PDB entry 6FLA | X-ray diffraction, 2.90 A resolution | chains A and B of the 3 polymer chains in the assembly

Chain A:
Name: Heavy chain
Organism: Mus musculus
Sequence (227 residues; numbered 1 to 227; the number before each row is that of its first residue):
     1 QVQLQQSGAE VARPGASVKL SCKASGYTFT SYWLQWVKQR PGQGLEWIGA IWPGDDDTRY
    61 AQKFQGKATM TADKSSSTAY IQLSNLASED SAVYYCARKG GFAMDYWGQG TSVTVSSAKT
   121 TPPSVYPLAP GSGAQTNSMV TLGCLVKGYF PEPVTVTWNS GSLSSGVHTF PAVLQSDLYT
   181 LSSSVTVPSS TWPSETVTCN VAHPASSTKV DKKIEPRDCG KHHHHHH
Disordered / not traced: 132-136, 218-227
Disulfide bonds: Cys22-Cys96, Cys144-Cys199

Chain B:
Name: Light Chain of 3H5
Organism: Mus musculus
Sequence (218 residues; row label = number of the first residue in the row):
     1 NIVMTQSPTS LAVSLGQRAT ISCRASESVD SFGKSFMHFY QQKPGQPPKL LIHLASNLES
    61 GVPARFTGRG SRTDFTLTID PVEADDAATY YCQQNNEVPF TFGSGTKLEV KRADAAPTVS
   121 IFPPSSEQLT SGGASVVCFL NNFYPKDINV KWKIDGSERQ NGVLNSWTDQ DSKDSTYSMS
   181 STLTLTKDEY ERHNSYTCEA THKTSTSPIV KSFNRNEC
Disordered / not traced: 217-218
Disulfide bonds: Cys23-Cys92, Cys138-Cys198

Chain A / chain B interface:
Residue-residue contacts - 72 pairs, chain A then chain B:
  Gln35(A) with Phe100(B)
  Gln39(A) with Gln42(B), hydrogen bond; Tyr91(B)
  Gln43(A) with Tyr91(B)
  Gly44(A) with Tyr91(B)
  Leu45(A) with Pro48(B), hydrophobic; Tyr91(B), hydrophobic; Phe102(B)
  Trp47(A) with Val98(B), hydrophobic; Pro99(B), hydrophobic; Phe100(B); Phe102(B)
  Ala61(A) with Pro99(B), hydrophobic
  Tyr95(A) with Gln42(B), hydrogen bond; Gln46(B); Pro47(B), hydrophobic
  Lys99(A) with Asn95(B)
  Phe102(A) with His38(B), hydrogen bond (backbone-side chain); His53(B); Leu54(B), hydrophobic; Asn95(B), hydrogen bond (backbone-side chain)
  Ala103(A) with His38(B); Tyr40(B); Leu50(B), hydrophobic
  Met104(A) with Tyr40(B), hydrogen bond (backbone-side chain); Leu50(B); Gln93(B)
  Trp107(A) with Tyr40(B), hydrophobic; Pro47(B), hydrophobic; Pro48(B)
  Gly108(A) with Pro47(B)
  Tyr126(A) with Ser125(B); Glu127(B); Gln128(B)
  Pro127(A) with Ser125(B); Glu127(B)
  Leu128(A) with Phe122(B); Val137(B), hydrophobic; Phe139(B), hydrophobic
  Ala129(A) with Phe122(B); Pro123(B)
  Pro130(A) with Phe122(B)
  Thr141(A) with Ser120(B); Phe122(B)
  Leu145(A) with Ser135(B)
  Lys147(A) with Gln128(B); Ser135(B)
  His168(A) with Asn141(B); Asn142(B), hydrogen bond; Ser178(B), hydrogen bond
  Phe170(A) with Phe139(B), hydrophobic; Asn141(B); Ser166(B); Thr168(B); Ser178(B); Met179(B); Ser180(B)
  Pro171(A) with Ser166(B), hydrogen bond (backbone-side chain); Trp167(B)
  Val173(A) with Leu164(B), hydrophobic; Asn165(B); Ser166(B)
  Gln175(A) with Leu164(B)
  Ser182(A) with Phe139(B); Ser180(B), hydrogen bond
  Ser183(A) with Phe139(B)
  Ser184(A) with Phe139(B); Asn141(B), hydrogen bond
  Lys212(A) with Glu127(B), salt bridge
  Arg217(A) with Pro123(B); Pro124(B), hydrogen bond (side chain-backbone); Ser125(B)
Interface residues without a listed pair, chain A (40 interface residues in all): Val37, Glu46, Tyr60, Asp105, Gly131, Leu142, Gly143, Thr169
Interface residues without a listed pair, chain B (38 interface residues in all): Phe36, Thr184

In short:
Chain A and chain B form an interface of 40 and 38 residues respectively, with 11 hydrogen bonds and 1 salt
bridge. Polar contacts include Lys212(A)-Glu127(B), Gln39(A)-Gln42(B) and Tyr95(A)-Gln42(B).
Chain A is Heavy chain and chain B is Light Chain of 3H5, both from Mus musculus; the structure, 3H5 Fab bound
to EDIII of DenV 2 Xtal form 1, was determined by X-ray diffraction together with 6FLB from the same study.
